8UMH - chains 0 and 1 of the 30 polymer chains in the assembly; structure by electron microscopy, 4.10 A resolution (low resolution: residue-level contacts below are approximate; hydrogen-bond / salt-bridge calls are withheld).

Chain 0:
Molecule: General transcription and DNA repair factor IIH helicase subunit XPD
From: Saccharomyces cerevisiae
Notes: EC 3.6.4.12
Reference sequence: A0A6A5Q1C1 (A0A6A5Q1C1_YEASX); residues 1-778 here = UniProt positions 1-778
Amino-acid sequence (778 residues; row label = number of the first residue in the row):
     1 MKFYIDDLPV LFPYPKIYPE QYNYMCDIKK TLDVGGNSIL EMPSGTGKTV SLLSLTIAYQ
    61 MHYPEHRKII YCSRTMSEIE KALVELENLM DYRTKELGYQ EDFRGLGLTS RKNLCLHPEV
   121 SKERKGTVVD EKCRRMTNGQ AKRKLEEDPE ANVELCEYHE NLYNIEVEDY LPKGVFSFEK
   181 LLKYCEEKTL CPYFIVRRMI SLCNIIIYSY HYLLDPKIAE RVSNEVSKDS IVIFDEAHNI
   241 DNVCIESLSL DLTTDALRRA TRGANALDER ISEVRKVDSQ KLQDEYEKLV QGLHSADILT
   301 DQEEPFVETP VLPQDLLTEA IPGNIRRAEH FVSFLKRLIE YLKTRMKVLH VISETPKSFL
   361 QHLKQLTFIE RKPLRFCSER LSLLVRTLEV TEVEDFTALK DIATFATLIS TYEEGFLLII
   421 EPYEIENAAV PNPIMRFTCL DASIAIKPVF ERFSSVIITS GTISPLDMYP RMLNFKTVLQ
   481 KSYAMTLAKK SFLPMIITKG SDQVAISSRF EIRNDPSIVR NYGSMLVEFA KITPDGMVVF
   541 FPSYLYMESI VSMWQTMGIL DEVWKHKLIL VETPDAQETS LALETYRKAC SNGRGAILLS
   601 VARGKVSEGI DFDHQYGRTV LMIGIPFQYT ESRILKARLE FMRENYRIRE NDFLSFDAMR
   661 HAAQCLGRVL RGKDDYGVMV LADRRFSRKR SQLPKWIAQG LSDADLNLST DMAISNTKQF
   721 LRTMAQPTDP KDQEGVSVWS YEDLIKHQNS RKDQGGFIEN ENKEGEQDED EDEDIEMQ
Not modelled in the structure: 753-778
Bound ions: 4Fe-4S cluster Fe: C115, C133, C156, C191
Small-molecule neighbours: 4Fe-4S cluster (SF4): R111, L114, C115, L116, H117, V120, C133, M136, T137, C156, Y158, H159, C191, Y193, F194

Chain 1:
Molecule: TFB1 isoform 1
From: Saccharomyces cerevisiae
Reference sequence: A0A6A5Q1T4 (A0A6A5Q1T4_YEASX); residues 1-642 here = UniProt positions 1-642
Amino-acid sequence (642 residues; numbered 1 to 642; the number before each row is that of its first residue):
     1 MSHSGAAIFE KVSGIIAINE DVSPAELTWR STDGDKVHTV VLSTIDKLQA TPASSEKMML
    61 RLIGKVDESK KRKDNEGNEV VPKPQRHMFS FNNRTVMDNI KMTLQQIISR YKDADIYEEK
   121 RRREESAQHT ETPMSSSSVT AGTPTPHLDT PQLNNGAPLI NTAKLDDSLS KEKLLTNLKL
   181 QQSLLKGNKV LMKVFQETVI NAGLPPSEFW STRIPLLRAF ALSTSQKVGP YNVLSTIKPV
   241 ASSENKVNVN LSREKILNIF ENYPIVKKAY TDNVPKNFKE PEFWARFFSS KLFRKLRGEK
   301 IMQNDRGDVI IDRYLTLDQE FDRKDDDMLL HPVKKIIDLD GNIQDDPVVR GNRPDFTMQP
   361 GVDINGNSDG TVDILKGMNR LSEKMIMALK NEYSRTNLQN KSNITNDEED EDNDERNELK
   421 IDDLNESYKT NYAIIHLKRN AHEKTTDNDA KSSADSIKNA DLKVSNQQML QQLSLVMDNL
   481 INKLDLNQVV PNNEVSNKIN KRVITAIKIN AKQAKHNNVN SALGSFVDNT SQANELEVKS
   541 TLPIDLLESC RMLHTTCCEF LKHFYIHFQS GEQKQASTVK KLYNHLKDCI EKLNELFQDV
   601 LNGDGESMSN TCTAYLKPVL NSITLATHKY DEYFNEYNNN SN
Not modelled in the structure: 1-166, 241-244, 394-412, 447-461, 518-535, 640-642

How chain 0 and chain 1 interact:
Pairs across the interface (105):
  Y14(0) with I421(1); L424(1); N425(1)
  P15(0) with L424(1)
  K16(0) with L424(1)
  Y18(0) with D423(1); L424(1)
  T75(0) with N342(1)
  M76(0) with K335(1); G341(1); N342(1); D345(1)
  S77(0) with I336(1); N342(1)
  E80(0) with K335(1); I336(1)
  K81(0) with I336(1)
  V84(0) with R416(1); L419(1)
  E87(0) with R416(1)
  N88(0) with R416(1)
  D91(0) with R416(1)
  T109(0) with D345(1)
  S110(0) with Q344(1); D345(1)
  K112(0) with Q344(1)
  N113(0) with G341(1); Q344(1); D345(1)
  R124(0) with Q344(1)
  G126(0) with Q344(1)
  T127(0) with V348(1)
  F178(0) with K335(1)
  E179(0) with E415(1)
  H211(0) with D346(1); V349(1)
  Y212(0) with D345(1)
  I218(0) with D346(1)
  E246(0) with G351(1)
  S249(0) with G351(1); N352(1)
  L250(0) with R350(1); G351(1); N352(1)
  D251(0) with G351(1); N352(1); R353(1)
  T397(0) with R350(1)
  K400(0) with R350(1)
  D401(0) with R350(1)
  E424(0) with R353(1)
  N427(0) with F356(1); I364(1)
  A428(0) with I364(1)
  A429(0) with I364(1)
  I434(0) with R353(1)
  R436(0) with R353(1)
  S543(0) with T357(1); M358(1)
  Y544(0) with T357(1); M358(1)
  L545(0) with F356(1); T357(1); Q359(1); P360(1); G361(1)
  E548(0) with P360(1); G361(1); T371(1)
  S552(0) with D369(1); T371(1)
  Q555(0) with G298(1); E299(1); I374(1)
  D561(0) with S235(1); G298(1)
  W564(0) with N232(1); S235(1); M378(1); L381(1)
  L568(0) with S382(1)
  I569(0) with M378(1)
  L570(0) with N379(1)
  V571(0) with L375(1)
  A576(0) with L339(1); D340(1); I343(1)
  Q577(0) with L330(1); D340(1)
  T579(0) with L339(1)
  S580(0) with D338(1); L339(1); D340(1)
  L581(0) with V333(1)
  E584(0) with K334(1); I337(1)
  T585(0) with E383(1)
  K588(0) with I386(1)
  V601(0) with M358(1)
  K605(0) with L339(1)
  Q628(0) with D355(1)
  Y629(0) with D355(1); F356(1)
  D674(0) with D423(1)
  V738(0) with L424(1)
Interface residues without a listed pair, chain 0 (80 interface residues in all): I17, L108, S209, F437, F510, P542, K565, P574, D575, E578, A582, L583, R587, N592, I610, K673
Interface residues without a listed pair, chain 1 (56 interface residues in all): T236, K300, P347, V372, L389, K420

Summary:
80 residues of chain 0 face 56 of chain 1 across their interface. Bound to chain 0: 4Fe-4S cluster. The 4Fe-4S
cluster Fe site is built by C115(0), C133(0), C156(0) and C191(0).
Here chain 0 is General transcription and DNA repair factor IIH helicase subunit XPD and chain 1 is TFB1
isoform 1, both from Saccharomyces cerevisiae. Entry 8UMH (Consensus map of PICdeltaTFIIK form2) was
determined by electron microscopy.
